Entry 4CR4 (electron microscopy, 8.80 A resolution (very low resolution: no residue pairs are listed; an interface is given only as per-side residue counts)); this record covers chains I and J of the 33 polymer chains in the assembly.

# Chain I
Name: 26S protease regulatory subunit 4 homolog
Source organism: Saccharomyces cerevisiae
UniProt: P40327 (PRS4_YEAST); residue numbers follow UniProt; this construct covers 1-437
Chain sequence (437 residues; row label = number of the first residue in the row):
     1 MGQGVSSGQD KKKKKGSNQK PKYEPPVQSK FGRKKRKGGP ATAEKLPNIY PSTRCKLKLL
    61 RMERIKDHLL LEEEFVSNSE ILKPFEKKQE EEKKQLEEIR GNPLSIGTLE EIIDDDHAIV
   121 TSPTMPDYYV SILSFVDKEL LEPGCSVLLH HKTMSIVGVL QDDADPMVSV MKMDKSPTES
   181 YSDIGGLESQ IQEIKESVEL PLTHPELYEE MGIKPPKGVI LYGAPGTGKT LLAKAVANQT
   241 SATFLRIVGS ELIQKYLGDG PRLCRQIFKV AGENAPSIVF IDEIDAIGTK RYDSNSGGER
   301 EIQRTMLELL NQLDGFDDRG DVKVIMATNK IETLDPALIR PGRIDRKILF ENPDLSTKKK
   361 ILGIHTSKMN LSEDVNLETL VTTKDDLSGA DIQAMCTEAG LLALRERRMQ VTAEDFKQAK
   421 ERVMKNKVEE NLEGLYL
Unresolved in the structure: 1-74, 437
Swiss-Prot annotation at these positions:
  - binding site (ATP): Gly-223 to Thr-230
  - lipidation: Gly-2 (N-myristoyl glycine)
  - cross-link (Glycyl lysine isopeptide (Lys-Gly)): Lys-234 (interchain with G-Cter in ubiquitin), Lys-255 (interchain with G-Cter in ubiquitin), Lys-290 (interchain with G-Cter in ubiquitin)
  - mutagenesis: Lys-229 (K229Q: 73% loss of ATPase activity)

# Chain J
Name: 26S protease regulatory subunit 8 homolog
Source organism: Saccharomyces cerevisiae
UniProt: Q01939 (PRS8_YEAST); residues 1-405 here = UniProt positions 1-405
Chain sequence (405 residues; each row starts with the number of its first residue):
     1 MTAAVTSSNI VLETHESGIK PYFEQKIQET ELKIRSKTEN VRRLEAQRNA LNDKVRFIKD
    61 ELRLLQEPGS YVGEVIKIVS DKKVLVKVQP EGKYIVDVAK DINVKDLKAS QRVCLRSDSY
   121 MLHKVLENKA DPLVSLMMVE KVPDSTYDMV GGLTKQIKEI KEVIELPVKH PELFESLGIA
   181 QPKGVILYGP PGTGKTLLAR AVAHHTDCKF IRVSGAELVQ KYIGEGSRMV RELFVMAREH
   241 APSIIFMDEI DSIGSTRVEG SGGGDSEVQR TMLELLNQLD GFETSKNIKI IMATNRLDIL
   301 DPALLRPGRI DRKIEFPPPS VAARAEILRI HSRKMNLTRG INLRKVAEKM NGCSGADVKG
   361 VCTEAGMYAL RERRIHVTQE DFELAVGKVM NKNQETAISV AKLFK
Unresolved in the structure: 1-23, 397-405
Swiss-Prot annotation at these positions:
  - binding site (ATP): Gly-189 to Thr-196
  - modified residue: Thr-2 (N-acetylthreonine)

# Chain I / chain J interface
At this resolution (9 A) residue pairs are not listed: 50 residues of chain I and 44 of chain J lie at the interface.

# In short
Chain I and chain J form an interface of 50 and 44 residues respectively. Curated annotation (UniProt) lists 8
ATP-binding residues and one mutagenesis site on chain I; 8 ATP-binding residues on chain J.
Chain I is 26S protease regulatory subunit 4 homolog and chain J is 26S protease regulatory subunit 8 homolog,
both from Saccharomyces cerevisiae; the structure, Deep classification of a large cryo-EM dataset defines the
conformational landscape of the 26S proteasome, was determined by electron microscopy (same publication as
4CR2 and 4CR3).
